6JWH - chain A; structure by X-ray diffraction, 1.72 A resolution.

# Chain A
Molecule: Nuclear protein localization protein 4
Organism: Saccharomyces cerevisiae S288C
Reference sequence: P33755 (NPL4_YEAST); residue numbers follow UniProt; this construct covers 113-580
Sequence (473 residues; row label = number of the first residue in the row):
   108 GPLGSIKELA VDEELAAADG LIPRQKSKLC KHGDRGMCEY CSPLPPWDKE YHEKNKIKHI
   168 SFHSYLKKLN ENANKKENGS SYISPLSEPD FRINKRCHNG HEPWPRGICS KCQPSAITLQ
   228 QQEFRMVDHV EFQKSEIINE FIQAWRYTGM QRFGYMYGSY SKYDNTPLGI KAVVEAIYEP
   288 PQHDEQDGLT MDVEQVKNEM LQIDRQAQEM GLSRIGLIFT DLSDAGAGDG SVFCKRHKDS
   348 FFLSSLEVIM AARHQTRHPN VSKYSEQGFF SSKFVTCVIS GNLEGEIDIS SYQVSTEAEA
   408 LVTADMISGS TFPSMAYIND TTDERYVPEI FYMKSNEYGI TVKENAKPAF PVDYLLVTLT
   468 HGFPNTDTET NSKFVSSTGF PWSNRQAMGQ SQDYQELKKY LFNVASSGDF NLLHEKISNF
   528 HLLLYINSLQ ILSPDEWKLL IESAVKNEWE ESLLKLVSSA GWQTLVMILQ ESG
Disordered / not traced: 108-112, 182-189
Differences from the reference sequence: expression tag (108-112); engineered mutation Ala123 (Glu in P33755), Ala124 (Lys in P33755), Ala125 (Glu in P33755)
Metal / ion sites: Zn2+ site 1: Cys137, His139, Cys145, Cys148; Zn2+ site 2: Cys204, His208, Cys216, Cys219
Curated features (UniProtKB/Swiss-Prot):
  - mutagenesis: Gly323 (G323S: In npl4-1; nuclear-targeted proteins accumulate in the cytoplasm)
What the authors report for this chain:
  - mutagenesis - T571A, M574Q, I575A: abolished binding to K48 chains
  - mutagenesis - T571A, M574Q, I575A: decreased binding to Lys48-linked polyUb conjugates
  - mutagenesis - S498R, T571A, M574Q, I575A: decreased catalytic activity
  - mutagenesis - A494F: increased binding to K48 chains
  - mutagenesis - S498R: decreased binding to K48 chains
  - specificity-determining residues: Ala494, Ser498
  - mutagenesis - T571A, M574A, M574Q, I575A: abolished binding to K63- or M1-Ub4
  - mutagenesis - M574A: decreased binding to K48-Ub4
  - mutagenesis - A494F, S498R: unchanged binding to K63- or M1-Ub4

# Summary
Cys137, His139, Cys145 and Cys148 coordinate Zn2+ site 1. The Zn2+ site 2 is built by Cys204, His208, Cys216
and Cys219. UniProt lists one mutagenesis site. From the paper: S498R, T571A and M574Q, among others, reduce
catalytic activity; specificity determinants Ala494 and Ser498; 6 substitutions were tested in all.
Chain A is Nuclear protein localization protein 4 (Saccharomyces cerevisiae S288C); the structure, Yeast Npl4
zinc finger, MPN and CTD domains, was determined by X-ray diffraction (same publication as 6JWJ).
